4KFM - chains B and G of the 3 polymer chains in the assembly; structure by X-ray diffraction, 3.45 A resolution.

[Chain B]
Molecule: Guanine nucleotide-binding protein G(I)/G(S)/G(T) subunit beta-1
Source organism: Homo sapiens
Reference sequence: P62873 (GBB1_HUMAN); residues 1-340 here = UniProt positions 1-340
Amino-acid sequence (340 residues; each row starts with the number of its first residue):
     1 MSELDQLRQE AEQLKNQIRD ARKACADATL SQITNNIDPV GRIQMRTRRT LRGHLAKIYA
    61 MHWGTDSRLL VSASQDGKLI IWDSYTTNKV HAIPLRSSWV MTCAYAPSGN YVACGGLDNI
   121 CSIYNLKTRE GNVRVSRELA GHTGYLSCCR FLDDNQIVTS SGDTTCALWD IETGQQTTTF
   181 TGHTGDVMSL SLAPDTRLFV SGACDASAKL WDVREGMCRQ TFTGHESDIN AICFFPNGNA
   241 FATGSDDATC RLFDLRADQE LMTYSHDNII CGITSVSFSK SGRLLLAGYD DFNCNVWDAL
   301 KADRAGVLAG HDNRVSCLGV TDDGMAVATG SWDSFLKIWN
Disordered / not traced: 1
Curated features (UniProtKB/Swiss-Prot):
  - modified residue: Ser2 (N-acetylserine), His266 (Phosphohistidine)
  - natural variant: Leu30 (L30F: In MRD42; uncertain significance), Arg52 (R52G: In MRD42), Gly64 (G64V: In MRD42), Asp76 (D76E: In MRD42; D76G: In MRD42), Gly77 (G77S: In MRD42), Lys78 (K78R: In MRD42), Ile80 (I80N: In MRD42; I80T: In MRD42), His91 (H91R: In MRD42; uncertain significance), Ala92 (A92T: In MRD42), Pro94 (P94S: In MRD42), Leu95 (L95P: In MRD42), Arg96 (R96L: In MRD42), 5 further natural variant entries in UniProt

[Chain G]
Molecule: Guanine nucleotide-binding protein G(I)/G(S)/G(O) subunit gamma-2
Source organism: Homo sapiens
Reference sequence: P59768 (GBG2_HUMAN); residue numbers follow UniProt; this construct covers 1-68
Amino-acid sequence (70 residues; row label = number of the first residue in the row; numbers below 1 keep their minus sign (Gly-1 is residue -1)):
    -1 GPMASNNTAS IAQARKLVEQ LKMEANIDRI KVSKAAADLM AYCEAHAKED PLLTPVPASE
    59 NPFREKKFFC
Disordered / not traced: -1 to 7, 68
Sequence notes: expression tag (-1 to 0)
Curated features (UniProtKB/Swiss-Prot):
  - modified residue: Ala2 (N-acetylalanine), Cys68 (Cysteine methyl ester)
  - lipidation: Cys68 (S-geranylgeranyl cysteine)

[How chain B and chain G interact]
Contacting residue pairs (96):
  Glu3(B) with Ile9(G)
  Leu4(B) with Ser8(G); Ile9(G)
  Leu7(B) with Ile9(G), hydrophobic; Ala12(G), hydrophobic; Arg13(G); Val16(G)
  Arg8(B) with Ser8(G); Ala12(G)
  Glu10(B) with Val16(G); Lys20(G), salt bridge
  Ala11(B) with Leu15(G), hydrophobic; Val16(G); Leu19(G)
  Leu14(B) with Val16(G); Leu19(G), hydrophobic; Lys20(G)
  Gln17(B) with Ala23(G)
  Ile18(B) with Leu19(G); Glu22(G); Ala23(G), hydrophobic; Arg27(G)
  Ala21(B) with Arg27(G)
  Ala24(B) with Lys29(G)
  Cys25(B) with Arg27(G); Ile28(G), hydrogen bond (side chain-backbone); Lys29(G); Val30(G), hydrogen bond (backbone-backbone)
  Ala26(B) with Val30(G), hydrophobic
  Asp27(B) with Lys29(G); Val30(G); Ser31(G), hydrogen bond
  Ala28(B) with Val30(G)
  Leu30(B) with Ala34(G), hydrophobic
  Ile33(B) with Ala34(G), hydrophobic; Met38(G), hydrophobic
  Ile37(B) with Met38(G), hydrophobic
  Val40(B) with Leu51(G), hydrophobic
  Ile43(B) with Leu50(G); Leu51(G)
  Met45(B) with Leu50(G)
  Arg46(B) with Arg62(G)
  Arg48(B) with Asn59(G); Phe61(G); Arg62(G)
  Arg49(B) with Phe61(G), hydrogen bond (side chain-backbone)
  Ser84(B) with Phe61(G)
  Tyr85(B) with Pro60(G); Phe61(G), hydrophobic
  Cys218(B) with Gln18(G), hydrogen bond (backbone-side chain)
  Arg219(B) with Glu22(G)
  Gln220(B) with Ile25(G)
  Thr221(B) with Glu22(G), hydrogen bond
  Phe235(B) with Leu37(G), hydrophobic; Cys41(G), hydrophobic
  Pro236(B) with Tyr40(G)
  Asn237(B) with Leu37(G); Tyr40(G)
  Ala240(B) with Leu37(G), hydrophobic
  Asp254(B) with Ala33(G)
  Arg256(B) with Asp26(G); Arg27(G); Ile28(G), hydrogen bond (backbone-backbone); Asp36(G), salt bridge
  Ala257(B) with Ile28(G)
  Asp258(B) with Ile25(G); Arg27(G), salt bridge
  Gln259(B) with Val30(G)
  Leu261(B) with Leu37(G), hydrophobic
  Ser279(B) with Asp48(G), hydrogen bond
  Lys280(B) with Glu47(G); Asp48(G)
  Ser281(B) with Tyr40(G); Cys41(G); His44(G); Asp48(G), hydrogen bond
  Gly282(B) with Cys41(G)
  Arg283(B) with Leu51(G)
  Leu284(B) with Leu50(G); Leu51(G), hydrophobic
  Leu300(B) with Met38(G), hydrophobic; Cys41(G), hydrophobic
  Val320(B) with Leu50(G), hydrophobic
  Gly324(B) with Pro49(G); Leu50(G)
  Met325(B) with Pro49(G), hydrophobic; Leu50(G); Val54(G), hydrophobic; Asn59(G); Pro60(G)
  Ala326(B) with Phe61(G), hydrophobic
  Val327(B) with Leu50(G), hydrophobic
  Ile338(B) with Phe61(G), hydrophobic
  Asn340(B) with Val54(G); Asn59(G), hydrogen bond; Phe61(G)
Other interface residues (no listed pair), chain B (60 interface residues in all): Lys15, Arg22, Thr34, Trp63, Leu252, Trp339
Other interface residues (no listed pair), chain G (40 interface residues in all): Ala35, Glu42, Ala45, Glu58

[Overview]
Chain B and chain G form an interface of 60 and 40 residues respectively, with 10 hydrogen bonds and 3 salt
bridges. Polar contacts include Glu10(B)-Lys20(G), Arg256(B)-Asp36(G) and Asp258(B)-Arg27(G).
Chain B is Guanine nucleotide-binding protein G(I)/G(S)/G(T) subunit beta-1 and chain G is Guanine
nucleotide-binding protein G(I)/G(S)/G(O) subunit gamma-2, both from Homo sapiens; the structure, Crystal
structure of the G protein-gated inward rectifier K+ channel GIRK2 (Kir3.2) in complex with the ..., was
determined by X-ray diffraction.
